PDB entry 7S0A | X-ray diffraction, 2.80 A resolution | chains A and B

# Chain A (and B)
Molecule: Terpene synthase
From: Talaromyces verruculosus
Notes: fragment: Prenyltransferase alpha domain, residues 659-963; chain B of this document is another copy of the same molecule, construct and numbering; everything in this record applies to it too
Reference sequence: A0A348FUE1 (A0A348FUE1_TALVE); numbering as in UniProt (aligned over 659-963)
Sequence (305 residues; numbered 659 to 963; the number before each row is that of its first residue):
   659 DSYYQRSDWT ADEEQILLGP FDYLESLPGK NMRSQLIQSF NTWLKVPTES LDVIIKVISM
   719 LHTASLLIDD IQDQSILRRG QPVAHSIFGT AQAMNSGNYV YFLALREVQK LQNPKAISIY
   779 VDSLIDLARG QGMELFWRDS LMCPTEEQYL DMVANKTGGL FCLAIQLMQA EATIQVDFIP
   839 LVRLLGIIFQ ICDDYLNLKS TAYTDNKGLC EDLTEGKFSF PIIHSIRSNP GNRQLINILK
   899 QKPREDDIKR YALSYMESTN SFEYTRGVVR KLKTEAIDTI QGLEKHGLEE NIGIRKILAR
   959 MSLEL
Not modelled in the structure: 659, 859-864, 962-963 (chain B: 659, 859-865, 962-963)
Construct notes: engineered mutation Ala-786 (His in A0A348FUE1)
Swiss-Prot annotation at these positions:
  - motif: Asp-727 to Asp-731 (DDXXD 1), Asp-851 to Asn-855 (DDXXD 2)
  - binding site (isopentenyl diphosphate): Lys-688, Arg-691, His-720, Arg-737
  - binding site (Mg(2+)): Asp-727, Asp-731
  - binding site (dimethylallyl diphosphate): Arg-736, Lys-814, Thr-815, Gln-848, Asn-855, Lys-865, Lys-875
  - mutagenesis: Asp-727 (D727A: Impairs PT, but retains the type II TC activity, converting GGPP into copalyl diphosphate)
From the paper describing this entry:
  - mutagenesis - H786A (160 +/- 10 uM): decreased catalytic activity on IPP
  - specificity-determining residues: Ser-723
  - mutagenesis - S723Y: decreased catalytic activity

# Interface between chain A and chain B
Contacting residue pairs - 99 pairs, chain A then chain B:
  Ser-660(A) with Glu-933(B)
  Tyr-661(A) with Leu-808(B), hydrophobic; Tyr-922(B); Glu-933(B), hydrogen bond (backbone-side chain)
  Tyr-662(A) with Asp-809(B); Ala-812(B); Arg-841(B); Ile-845(B), hydrophobic
  Gln-663(A) with Asp-809(B)
  Arg-664(A) with Asp-784(B), salt bridge; Ala-812(B); Asn-813(B), hydrogen bond; Arg-841(B)
  Ser-665(A) with Asp-809(B), hydrogen bond
  Trp-667(A) with Arg-787(B); Met-791(B), hydrophobic
  Ile-674(A) with Met-791(B), hydrophobic; Phe-794(B), hydrophobic
  Leu-675(A) with Ala-786(B); Arg-787(B); Gly-790(B); Met-791(B), hydrophobic
  Ile-726(A) with Met-752(B), hydrophobic; Asn-756(B)
  Gln-730(A) with Ala-749(B); Met-752(B); Asn-753(B)
  Phe-746(A) with Asp-797(B)
  Ala-749(A) with Gln-730(B); Leu-793(B); Arg-796(B)
  Gln-750(A) with Leu-793(B); Phe-794(B); Asp-797(B), hydrogen bond
  Met-752(A) with Ile-729(B), hydrophobic; Gln-730(B); Met-752(B), hydrophobic
  Asn-753(A) with Gln-730(B); Ala-786(B), hydrogen bond (side chain-backbone); Gln-789(B); Gly-790(B)
  Asn-756(A) with Asn-756(B)
  Tyr-757(A) with Ile-783(B), hydrophobic; Ala-786(B), hydrophobic; Arg-787(B), hydrogen bond
  Phe-760(A) with Leu-782(B)
  Leu-761(A) with Ile-783(B), hydrophobic
  Leu-763(A) with Leu-763(B), hydrophobic; Val-779(B), hydrophobic
  Arg-764(A) with Val-779(B); Ile-783(B)
  Gln-767(A) with Ser-776(B)
  Ile-775(A) with Gln-767(B); Ile-775(B), hydrophobic
  Ser-776(A) with Gln-767(B), hydrogen bond
  Val-779(A) with Leu-763(B), hydrophobic; Arg-764(B)
  Leu-782(A) with Phe-760(B)
  Ile-783(A) with Tyr-757(B), hydrophobic; Phe-760(B), hydrophobic; Leu-761(B), hydrophobic; Arg-764(B)
  Asp-784(A) with Arg-664(B), salt bridge
  Ala-786(A) with Leu-675(B); Asn-753(B); Tyr-757(B), hydrophobic
  Arg-787(A) with Trp-667(B); Leu-675(B); Tyr-757(B), hydrogen bond
  Gln-789(A) with Asn-753(B)
  Gly-790(A) with Asn-753(B), hydrogen bond (backbone-side chain)
  Met-791(A) with Trp-667(B), hydrophobic; Glu-671(B); Ile-674(B), hydrophobic; Leu-675(B), hydrophobic
  Leu-793(A) with Ala-749(B); Gln-750(B); Asn-753(B)
  Phe-794(A) with Ile-674(B), hydrophobic; Gln-750(B)
  Arg-796(A) with Ala-749(B)
  Asp-797(A) with Phe-746(B); Gln-750(B), hydrogen bond
  Glu-804(A) with Tyr-661(B), hydrogen bond
  Leu-808(A) with Tyr-662(B)
  Asp-809(A) with Tyr-662(B); Gln-663(B); Arg-664(B); Ser-665(B), hydrogen bond (side chain-backbone)
  Ala-812(A) with Tyr-662(B); Arg-664(B)
  Asn-813(A) with Arg-664(B), hydrogen bond
  Arg-841(A) with Arg-664(B)
  Ile-845(A) with Tyr-662(B), hydrophobic
  Tyr-922(A) with Tyr-661(B)
  Val-926(A) with Tyr-661(B)
  Leu-930(A) with Tyr-661(B), hydrophobic
  Glu-933(A) with Ser-660(B), hydrogen bond; Tyr-661(B), hydrogen bond (side chain-backbone)
Also at the interface, not in a pair above, chain A (54 interface residues in all): Glu-671, Glu-672, Ile-729, Tyr-759, Asp-780
Also at the interface, not in a pair above, chain B (54 interface residues in all): Glu-672, Ile-726, Tyr-759, Tyr-778, Glu-804, Val-926, Leu-930

# Summary
The chain A/chain B interface involves 54 residues from each chain; the contacts include 15 hydrogen bonds and
2 salt bridges. Among the polar pairs are Arg-664(A)/Asp-784(B), Tyr-661(A)/Glu-933(B) and
Arg-664(A)/Asn-813(B). From the paper: H786A of chain A reduces catalytic activity on IPP; the specificity
determinant Ser-723(A).
Both chains are Terpene synthase (Talaromyces verruculosus). Entry 7S0A (Crystal structure of Penicillium
verruculosum copalyl diphosphate synthase (PvCPS) alpha prenyltransferase domain variant, H786A) was
determined by X-ray diffraction (same publication as 7S09, 7S0H, 7S0L and 7S0M).
